8CZF - chains A and B; structure by X-ray diffraction, 1.30 A resolution.

== Chain A ==
Protein: Bcl-2 homologous antagonist/killer
Source organism: Homo sapiens
UniProtKB: Q16611 (BAK_HUMAN); numbering as in UniProt (aligned over 23-186)
Amino-acid sequence (170 residues; each row starts with the number of its first residue):
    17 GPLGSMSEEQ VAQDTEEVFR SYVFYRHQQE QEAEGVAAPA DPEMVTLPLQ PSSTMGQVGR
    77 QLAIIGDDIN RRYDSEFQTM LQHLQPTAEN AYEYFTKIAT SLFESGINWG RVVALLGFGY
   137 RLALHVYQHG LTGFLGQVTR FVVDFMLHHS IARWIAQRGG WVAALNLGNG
Unresolved in the structure: 17-19, 50-53, 185-186
Construct notes: expression tag (17-22); engineered mutation S166 (Cys in Q16611)
Swiss-Prot annotation at these positions:
  - motif: V74 to R88 (BH3), S117 to Y136 (BH1), R169 to G184 (BH2)
  - binding site (Zn(2+)): D160, H164
  - mutagenesis: H164 (H164A: Strongly reduced zinc binding and homodimerization)

== Chain B ==
Protein: DF2 peptide
Amino-acid sequence (24 residues; each row starts with the number of its first residue; numbering starts at 0):
     0 XSYIDKIADL IRKVAEEINS KLEX
Unresolved in the structure: 0
Modified positions: ACE (acetyl group) at position 0; NH2 (amino group) at position 23

== Chain A / chain B interface ==
Pairs across the interface (46; chain A residue first):
  I81(A) - K20(B)  hydrogen bond (backbone-side chain)
  I85(A) - V13(B)  hydrophobic
  I85(A) - E16(B)
  I85(A) - I17(B)
  R88(A) - E16(B)  salt bridge
  Y89(A) - L9(B)  hydrophobic
  Y89(A) - K12(B)
  Y89(A) - V13(B)  hydrophobic
  Y89(A) - E16(B)  hydrogen bond
  E92(A) - L9(B)
  F93(A) - L9(B)  hydrophobic
  F93(A) - I10(B)  hydrophobic
  F93(A) - V13(B)  hydrophobic
  M96(A) - Y2(B)
  M96(A) - I6(B)  hydrophobic
  M96(A) - L9(B)  hydrophobic
  H99(A) - Y2(B)
  L100(A) - I6(B)  hydrophobic
  Y110(A) - I3(B)  hydrophobic
  K113(A) - I3(B)
  I114(A) - I3(B)  hydrophobic
  I114(A) - I6(B)  hydrophobic
  I114(A) - A7(B)
  I114(A) - I10(B)  hydrophobic
  S117(A) - D4(B)
  S117(A) - A7(B)
  S117(A) - R11(B)  hydrogen bond (backbone-side chain)
  L118(A) - I10(B)  hydrophobic
  L118(A) - R11(B)  hydrogen bond (backbone-side chain)
  S121(A) - R11(B)  hydrogen bond
  N124(A) - E15(B)  hydrogen bond
  N124(A) - N18(B)
  W125(A) - N18(B)  hydrogen bond (backbone-side chain)
  G126(A) - A14(B)
  G126(A) - I17(B)
  G126(A) - N18(B)  hydrogen bond (backbone-side chain)
  R127(A) - R11(B)
  R127(A) - A14(B)
  R127(A) - E15(B)  salt bridge
  A130(A) - I10(B)  hydrophobic
  A130(A) - A14(B)  hydrophobic
  F134(A) - I10(B)  hydrophobic
  A180(A) - L21(B)
  L183(A) - L21(B)
  G184(A) - L21(B)
  G184(A) - E22(B)
Interface residues without a listed pair, chain A (29 interface residues in all): L78, N86, T95, E120, V129
Interface residues without a listed pair, chain B (19 interface residues in all): K5

== Summary ==
Chain A and chain B form an interface of 29 and 19 residues respectively, with 8 hydrogen bonds and 2 salt
bridges. Among the polar pairs are R88(A)-E16(B), R127(A)-E15(B) and I81(A)-K20(B). UniProt lists Zn2+-binding
residues D160(A) and H164(A) and one mutagenesis site on chain A.
Chain A is Bcl-2 homologous antagonist/killer (Homo sapiens) and chain B is DF2 peptide; the structure, Human
BAK in complex with the dF2 peptide, was determined by X-ray diffraction together with 8CZG and 8CZH from the
same study.
